7Z88 - chains B and C of the 5 polymer chains in the assembly; structure by electron microscopy, 3.33 A resolution.

[Chain B]
Molecule: X-ray repair cross-complementing protein 6
Source organism: Homo sapiens
Notes: EC 3.6.4.-, 4.2.99.-
UniProtKB: P12956 (XRCC6_HUMAN); numbering as in UniProt (aligned over 1-609)
Amino-acid sequence (609 residues; each row starts with the number of its first residue):
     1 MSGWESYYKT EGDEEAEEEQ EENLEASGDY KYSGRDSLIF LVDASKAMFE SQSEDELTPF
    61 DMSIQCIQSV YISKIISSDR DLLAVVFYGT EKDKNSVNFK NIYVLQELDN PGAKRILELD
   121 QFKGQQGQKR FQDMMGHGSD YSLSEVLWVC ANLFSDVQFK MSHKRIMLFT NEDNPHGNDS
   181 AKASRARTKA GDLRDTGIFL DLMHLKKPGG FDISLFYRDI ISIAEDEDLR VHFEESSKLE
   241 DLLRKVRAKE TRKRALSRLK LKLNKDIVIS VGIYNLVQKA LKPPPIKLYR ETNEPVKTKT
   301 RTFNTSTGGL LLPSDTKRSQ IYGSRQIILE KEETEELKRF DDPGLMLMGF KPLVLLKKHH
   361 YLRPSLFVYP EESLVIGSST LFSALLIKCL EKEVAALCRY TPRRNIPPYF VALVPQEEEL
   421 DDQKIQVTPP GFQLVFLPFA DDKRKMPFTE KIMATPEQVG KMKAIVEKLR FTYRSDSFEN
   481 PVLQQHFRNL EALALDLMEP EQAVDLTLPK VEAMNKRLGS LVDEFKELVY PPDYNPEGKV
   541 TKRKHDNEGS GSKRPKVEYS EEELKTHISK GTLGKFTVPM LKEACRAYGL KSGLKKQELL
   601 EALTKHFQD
Not modelled in the structure: 1-30, 223-236, 535-609
Curated features (UniProtKB/Swiss-Prot):
  - region: Val-578 to Glu-583 (Interaction with BAX)
  - active site: Lys-31 (Schiff-base intermediate with DNA)
  - modified residue: Ser-2 (N-acetylserine), Ser-6 (Phosphoserine), Ser-27 (Phosphoserine), Lys-31 (N6-acetyllysine), Ser-51 (Phosphoserine), Ser-306 (Phosphoserine), Lys-317 (N6-acetyllysine), Lys-331 (N6-acetyllysine), Lys-338 (N6-acetyllysine), Thr-455 (Phosphothreonine), Lys-461 (N6-acetyllysine), Ser-477 (Phosphoserine), Ser-520 (Phosphoserine), Lys-539 (N6-acetyllysine), Lys-542 (N6-acetyllysine), Lys-544 (N6-acetyllysine), Ser-550 (Phosphoserine), Lys-553 (N6-acetyllysine), Lys-556 (N6-acetyllysine), Ser-560 (Phosphoserine) and 1 more in UniProt
  - cross-link (Glycyl lysine isopeptide (Lys-Gly)): Lys-287 (interchain with G-Cter in SUMO2), Lys-317 (interchain with G-Cter in SUMO2), Lys-556 (interchain with G-Cter in SUMO2)

[Chain C]
Molecule: X-ray repair cross-complementing protein 5
Source organism: Homo sapiens
Notes: EC 3.6.4.-
UniProtKB: P13010 (XRCC5_HUMAN); numbering as in UniProt (aligned over 1-732)
Amino-acid sequence (732 residues; each row starts with the number of its first residue):
     1 MVRSGNKAAV VLCMDVGFTM SNSIPGIESP FEQAKKVITM FVQRQVFAEN KDEIALVLFG
    61 TDGTDNPLSG GDQYQNITVH RHLMLPDFDL LEDIESKIQP GSQQADFLDA LIVSMDVIQH
   121 ETIGKKFEKR HIEIFTDLSS RFSKSQLDII IHSLKKCDIS LQFFLPFSLG KEDGSGDRGD
   181 GPFRLGGHGP SFPLKGITEQ QKEGLEIVKM VMISLEGEDG LDEIYSFSES LRKLCVFKKI
   241 ERHSIHWPCR LTIGSNLSIR IAAYKSILQE RVKKTWTVVD AKTLKKEDIQ KETVYCLNDD
   301 DETEVLKEDI IQGFRYGSDI VPFSKVDEEQ MKYKSEGKCF SVLGFCKSSQ VQRRFFMGNQ
   361 VLKVFAARDD EAAAVALSSL IHALDDLDMV AIVRYAYDKR ANPQVGVAFP HIKHNYECLV
   421 YVQLPFMEDL RQYMFSSLKN SKKYAPTEAQ LNAVDALIDS MSLAKKDEKT DTLEDLFPTT
   481 KIPNPRFQRL FQCLLHRALH PREPLPPIQQ HIWNMLNPPA EVTTKSQIPL SKIKTLFPLI
   541 EAKKKDQVTA QEIFQDNHED GPTAKKLKTE QGGAHFSVSS LAEGSVTSVG SVNPAENFRV
   601 LVKQKKASFE EASNQLINHI EQFLDTNETP YFMKSIDCIR AFREEAIKFS EEQRFNNFLK
   661 ALQEKVEIKQ LNHFWEIVVQ DGITLITKEE ASGSSVTAEE AKKFLAPKDK PSGDTAAVFE
   721 EGGDVDDLLD MI
Not modelled in the structure: 1-5, 171-180, 556-594, 707-723
Curated features (UniProtKB/Swiss-Prot):
  - region: Leu-138 to Leu-165 (Leucine-zipper)
  - motif: Glu-720 to Leu-728 (EEXXXDL motif)
  - modified residue: Lys-144 (N6-acetyllysine), Ser-255 (Phosphoserine), Ser-258 (Phosphoserine), Lys-265 (N6-acetyllysine), Ser-318 (Phosphoserine), Lys-332 (N6-acetyllysine), Thr-535 (Phosphothreonine), Ser-577 (Phosphoserine), Ser-579 (Phosphoserine), Ser-580 (Phosphoserine), Lys-660 (N6-acetyllysine), Lys-665 (N6-acetyllysine), Thr-715 (Phosphothreonine)
  - cross-link (Glycyl lysine isopeptide (Lys-Gly)): Lys-195 (interchain with G-Cter in SUMO2), Lys-532 (interchain with G-Cter in SUMO2), Lys-534 (interchain with G-Cter in SUMO2), Lys-566 (interchain with G-Cter in SUMO2), Lys-568 (interchain with G-Cter in SUMO2), Lys-669 (interchain with G-Cter in SUMO2), Lys-688 (interchain with G-Cter in SUMO2)

[How chain B and chain C interact]
Pairs across the interface (321; chain B residue first):
  Ile-72(B) with Tyr-316(C)
  Ile-75(B) with Tyr-316(C), hydrophobic; Gly-317(C)
  Pro-111(B) with Gly-317(C)
  Ala-248(B) with Glu-428(C)
  Lys-249(B) with Met-427(C); Glu-428(C), hydrogen bond (backbone-side chain)
  Arg-252(B) with Arg-431(C); Tyr-433(C)
  Lys-253(B) with Tyr-433(C); Phe-435(C)
  Lys-260(B) with Lys-543(C)
  Asn-264(B) with Leu-530(C)
  Asp-266(B) with Lys-534(C); Ile-540(C)
  Ile-267(B) with Leu-530(C); Ile-533(C), hydrophobic; Lys-534(C); Ile-540(C), hydrophobic
  Val-268(B) with Ile-540(C)
  Tyr-274(B) with Phe-435(C), hydrophobic
  Asn-275(B) with Arg-431(C), hydrogen bond; Tyr-433(C)
  Leu-276(B) with Leu-430(C); Arg-431(C), hydrogen bond (backbone-backbone); Tyr-433(C), hydrophobic
  Val-277(B) with Phe-355(C), hydrophobic; Met-357(C), hydrophobic
  Gln-278(B) with Met-357(C); Asp-429(C), hydrogen bond (backbone-backbone); Arg-431(C), hydrogen bond
  Lys-279(B) with Met-357(C), hydrogen bond (backbone-side chain); Asp-429(C)
  Ala-280(B) with Glu-428(C); Asp-429(C)
  Pro-283(B) with Phe-314(C)
  Pro-284(B) with Phe-314(C)
  Pro-285(B) with Gln-312(C); Gly-313(C); Phe-314(C), hydrophobic
  Ile-286(B) with Gln-312(C); Gly-313(C), hydrogen bond (backbone-backbone); Arg-315(C)
  Lys-287(B) with Tyr-295(C), hydrogen bond; Ile-310(C); Ile-311(C); Gln-312(C)
  Leu-288(B) with Ile-310(C); Ile-311(C), hydrogen bond (backbone-backbone); Gly-313(C); Ile-320(C), hydrophobic
  Tyr-289(B) with Val-305(C), hydrophobic; Asp-309(C), hydrogen bond; Ile-310(C), hydrophobic
  Arg-290(B) with Asp-309(C), hydrogen bond (backbone-backbone); Ile-311(C)
  Glu-291(B) with Asp-309(C)
  Pro-295(B) with Ile-320(C), hydrophobic
  Val-296(B) with Tyr-295(C), hydrophobic; Cys-296(C); Leu-297(C), hydrophobic; Ile-310(C), hydrophobic
  Lys-297(B) with Cys-296(C), hydrogen bond (backbone-side chain); Asn-298(C)
  Thr-298(B) with Thr-293(C); Val-294(C); Tyr-295(C)
  Lys-299(B) with Thr-293(C); Val-294(C), hydrogen bond (backbone-backbone)
  Thr-300(B) with Glu-292(C); Thr-293(C)
  Arg-301(B) with Lys-291(C); Glu-292(C), salt bridge
  Thr-302(B) with Gln-290(C); Lys-291(C)
  Phe-303(B) with Gln-290(C), hydrogen bond (backbone-backbone); Lys-291(C); Glu-292(C)
  Asn-304(B) with Asp-288(C); Ile-289(C); Gln-290(C)
  Thr-305(B) with Asp-288(C)
  Ser-306(B) with Asp-288(C), hydrogen bond (backbone-side chain)
  Leu-311(B) with Ile-289(C), hydrophobic
  Asp-315(B) with Asp-280(C); Ala-281(C), hydrogen bond (backbone-backbone)
  Thr-316(B) with Val-278(C); Val-279(C); Ala-281(C)
  Lys-317(B) with Thr-277(C); Val-278(C); Val-279(C), hydrogen bond (backbone-backbone)
  Arg-318(B) with Thr-277(C); Val-278(C)
  Ser-319(B) with Thr-275(C); Trp-276(C); Thr-277(C), hydrogen bond (backbone-backbone); Val-279(C)
  Ile-321(B) with Lys-274(C)
  Tyr-322(B) with Phe-47(C), hydrophobic; Glu-49(C); Lys-274(C); Leu-494(C), hydrophobic
  Gly-323(B) with Glu-49(C)
  Arg-325(B) with Ala-498(C), hydrogen bond (side chain-backbone)
  Gln-326(B) with Leu-284(C), hydrogen bond (side chain-backbone)
  Ile-327(B) with Phe-88(C), hydrophobic; Ala-498(C), hydrophobic
  Ile-328(B) with Val-279(C), hydrophobic; Leu-284(C), hydrophobic; Arg-497(C), hydrogen bond (backbone-side chain)
  Leu-329(B) with Trp-276(C), hydrophobic; Arg-497(C)
  Glu-333(B) with Arg-497(C), salt bridge; Leu-505(C)
  Thr-334(B) with Trp-276(C)
  Glu-336(B) with Leu-505(C)
  Leu-337(B) with Arg-489(C), hydrogen bond (backbone-side chain); Leu-490(C), hydrophobic; Cys-493(C), hydrophobic; Leu-494(C), hydrophobic
  Arg-339(B) with Ile-508(C)
  Phe-340(B) with Pro-485(C); Arg-489(C); Ile-512(C), hydrophobic; Trp-513(C)
  Met-346(B) with Leu-516(C)
  Met-348(B) with Leu-463(C); Phe-477(C), hydrophobic; Leu-516(C); Pro-518(C)
  Gly-349(B) with Met-461(C); Leu-463(C)
  Phe-350(B) with Ile-458(C), hydrophobic; Met-461(C), hydrogen bond (backbone-backbone); Ser-462(C); Leu-463(C), hydrogen bond (backbone-backbone)
  Lys-351(B) with Leu-463(C); Phe-477(C)
  Pro-352(B) with Ala-464(C)
  Leu-355(B) with Asp-475(C)
  Lys-357(B) with Lys-413(C)
  Lys-358(B) with Phe-356(C); Phe-409(C)
  His-359(B) with Ile-267(C); Val-361(C); Val-420(C)
  His-360(B) with Ile-267(C); Thr-480(C)
  Tyr-361(B) with Ile-267(C); Phe-356(C), hydrophobic; Gly-358(C); Gln-360(C), hydrogen bond (side chain-backbone); Val-361(C), hydrophobic; Val-422(C); Gln-423(C)
  Leu-362(B) with Ile-267(C), hydrophobic; Leu-268(C); Gln-269(C)
  Arg-363(B) with Gln-269(C)
  Pro-364(B) with Gly-358(C)
  Ser-365(B) with Arg-353(C)
  Phe-367(B) with Phe-435(C), hydrophobic
  Tyr-369(B) with Ser-436(C), hydrogen bond (side chain-backbone); Leu-438(C)
  Leu-374(B) with Ala-542(C)
  Val-375(B) with Ile-540(C), hydrophobic; Ala-542(C)
  Ile-376(B) with Leu-539(C); Glu-541(C); Ala-542(C), hydrophobic
  Ser-379(B) with Tyr-444(C)
  Thr-380(B) with Tyr-444(C); Pro-538(C)
  Leu-381(B) with Phe-537(C), hydrophobic
  Ser-383(B) with Tyr-444(C); Pro-446(C)
  Leu-386(B) with Leu-438(C), hydrophobic
  Lys-388(B) with Leu-451(C); Val-454(C); Asp-455(C), salt bridge; Ile-458(C)
  Lys-392(B) with Asp-455(C), salt bridge; Ile-458(C); Asp-459(C), salt bridge
  Val-394(B) with Ile-458(C), hydrophobic
  Leu-397(B) with Phe-477(C), hydrophobic; Thr-479(C)
  Arg-404(B) with Gln-547(C), hydrogen bond (side chain-backbone)
  Pro-407(B) with Arg-486(C)
  Pro-408(B) with Pro-485(C), hydrophobic; Leu-516(C), hydrophobic
  Phe-410(B) with Phe-477(C), hydrophobic; Thr-479(C); Ile-482(C), hydrophobic; Leu-516(C), hydrophobic
  Gln-416(B) with Arg-354(C)
  Glu-418(B) with Ser-437(C), hydrogen bond; Leu-438(C), hydrogen bond (side chain-backbone); Lys-439(C)
  Gln-426(B) with Met-434(C); Phe-435(C)
  Thr-428(B) with Arg-354(C)
  Pro-429(B) with Phe-435(C), hydrophobic
  Pro-430(B) with Ser-436(C); Ser-437(C); Leu-438(C)
  Gln-433(B) with Arg-354(C)
  Leu-437(B) with Thr-479(C)
  Pro-438(B) with Ile-267(C), hydrophobic; Thr-479(C); Thr-480(C)
  Phe-439(B) with Thr-480(C); Lys-481(C), hydrogen bond (backbone-backbone); Ile-482(C); Pro-483(C); Asn-484(C); Pro-485(C)
  Ala-440(B) with Leu-234(C), hydrophobic; Lys-481(C); Ile-482(C); Pro-483(C), hydrophobic
  Asp-441(B) with Arg-44(C), salt bridge; Leu-234(C); Glu-241(C); Glu-270(C)
  Asp-442(B) with Ile-267(C); Leu-268(C), hydrogen bond (backbone-backbone); Gln-269(C); Glu-270(C), hydrogen bond (side chain-backbone)
  Lys-443(B) with Ile-267(C); Thr-480(C)
  Arg-444(B) with Ser-244(C); Lys-265(C); Leu-268(C)
  Lys-445(B) with His-243(C)
  Met-446(B) with His-243(C); Tyr-264(C), hydrophobic; Lys-363(C); Phe-365(C), hydrophobic; Tyr-416(C)
  Pro-447(B) with His-243(C); Tyr-264(C)
  Phe-448(B) with Asn-415(C); Tyr-416(C), hydrophobic
  Glu-450(B) with Phe-365(C); Asn-415(C)
  Lys-451(B) with His-414(C), hydrogen bond (side chain-backbone); Asn-415(C)
  Ile-452(B) with Glu-371(C); Val-375(C), hydrophobic
  Met-453(B) with Val-375(C)
  Gln-458(B) with Ser-379(C)
  Met-462(B) with Ser-379(C)
  Lys-463(B) with His-382(C); Ala-383(C); Asp-386(C)
  Val-466(B) with Phe-345(C), hydrophobic; Met-389(C)
  Glu-467(B) with Met-389(C)
  Leu-469(B) with Ile-253(C), hydrophobic; Phe-345(C), hydrophobic
  Arg-470(B) with Phe-345(C); Lys-347(C); Met-389(C)
  Phe-471(B) with Leu-343(C); Phe-345(C); Cys-346(C)
  Tyr-473(B) with Cys-346(C), hydrogen bond (backbone-side chain); Gln-350(C); Val-351(C), hydrophobic; Ile-392(C), hydrophobic; Leu-424(C)
  Arg-474(B) with Gln-350(C); Pro-425(C); Leu-430(C)
  Ser-475(B) with Leu-430(C)
  Asp-476(B) with Met-427(C); Leu-430(C)
  Ser-477(B) with Met-427(C), hydrogen bond (backbone-side chain)
  Phe-478(B) with Leu-343(C), hydrophobic; Phe-426(C); Met-427(C)
  Glu-479(B) with Met-427(C)
  Asn-480(B) with Phe-426(C)
  Pro-481(B) with Tyr-333(C), hydrophobic; Pro-403(C), hydrophobic
  Val-482(B) with Asn-402(C)
  Leu-483(B) with Glu-428(C)
  His-486(B) with Phe-314(C)
  Phe-487(B) with Glu-428(C)
  Asn-489(B) with Phe-323(C); Met-331(C), hydrogen bond (side chain-backbone)
  Leu-490(B) with Phe-314(C), hydrophobic; Tyr-316(C), hydrophobic; Val-321(C), hydrophobic; Phe-323(C), hydrophobic
  Glu-491(B) with Tyr-316(C)
  Leu-493(B) with Val-321(C), hydrophobic; Phe-323(C), hydrophobic; Met-331(C), hydrophobic
  Ala-494(B) with Val-321(C), hydrophobic
  Asp-505(B) with Tyr-333(C), hydrogen bond; Arg-394(C), salt bridge
  Thr-507(B) with Leu-343(C); Arg-394(C), hydrogen bond
  Leu-508(B) with Arg-394(C)
  Pro-509(B) with Ser-341(C); Val-342(C); Leu-343(C), hydrophobic
  Val-511(B) with Gly-254(C); Ser-255(C)
  Asn-515(B) with Gly-254(C); Ser-255(C), hydrogen bond (side chain-backbone); Asn-256(C), hydrogen bond
  Leu-518(B) with Asn-256(C)
  Val-522(B) with Asn-256(C); Leu-257(C), hydrophobic
  Phe-525(B) with Ala-376(C), hydrophobic; Ser-379(C)
  Tyr-530(B) with Ala-372(C), hydrophobic
Other interface residues (no listed pair), chain B (181 interface residues in all): Ile-76, Gly-112, Ala-113, Glu-250, Asn-293, Glu-294, Ser-314, Gln-320, Ser-324, Glu-330, Asp-342, Leu-347, Glu-372, Ser-373, Gly-377, Ala-384, Ile-387, Cys-389, Glu-391, Tyr-409, Val-427, Val-459, Thr-472, Gln-484, Gln-485, Leu-495, Leu-506, Lys-526
Other interface residues (no listed pair), chain C (173 interface residues in all): Asp-87, Arg-260, Ser-266, Lys-286, Glu-302, Ser-318, Pro-322, Glu-328, Lys-332, Gly-344, Asn-359, Leu-384, Leu-387, Val-405, Pro-410, Leu-457, Glu-474, Pro-478, Leu-499, Met-515, Asn-517

[In short]
Chain B and chain C form an interface of 181 and 173 residues respectively, with 40 hydrogen bonds and 7 salt
bridges. Polar pairs include Arg-301(B)/Glu-292(C), Glu-333(B)/Arg-497(C) and Lys-388(B)/Asp-455(C). UniProt
lists active-site residue Lys-31(B) on chain B.
Chain B is X-ray repair cross-complementing protein 6 and chain C is X-ray repair cross-complementing protein
5, both from Homo sapiens; the structure, DNA-PK in the intermediate state, was determined by electron
microscopy together with 7Z87 from the same study.
